4ZOH - chains B and C of the 3 polymer chains in the assembly; structure by X-ray diffraction, 2.20 A resolution.

[Chain B]
Name: Putative oxidoreductase FAD-binding subunit
From: Sulfolobus tokodaii (strain DSM 16993 / JCM 10545 / NBRC 100140 / 7)
UniProt: Q974U9 (Q974U9_SULTO); residue numbers follow UniProt; this construct covers 1-278
Chain sequence (278 residues; each row starts with the number of its first residue):
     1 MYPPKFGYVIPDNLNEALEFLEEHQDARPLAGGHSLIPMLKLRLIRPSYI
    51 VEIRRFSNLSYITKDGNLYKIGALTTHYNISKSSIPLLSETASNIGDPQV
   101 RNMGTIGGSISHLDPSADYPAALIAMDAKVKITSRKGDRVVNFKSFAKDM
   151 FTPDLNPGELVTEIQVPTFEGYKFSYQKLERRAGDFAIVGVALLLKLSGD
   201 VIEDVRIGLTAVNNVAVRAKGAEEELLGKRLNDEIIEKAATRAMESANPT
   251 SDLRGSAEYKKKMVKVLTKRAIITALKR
Disordered / not traced: 252-254, 278
Ligand contacts: FAD (flavin-adenine dinucleotide): R28, P29, L30, A31, G32, G33, H34, S35, L36, P38, I53, A73, H77, N94, I95, G96, D97, V100, G104, T105, G107, G108, S109, S111, H112, A117, D118, L155, E159, L160, V161, K178, G184, D185, F186

[Chain C]
Name: Putative oxidoreductase iron-sulfur subunit
From: Sulfolobus tokodaii (strain DSM 16993 / JCM 10545 / NBRC 100140 / 7)
UniProt: Q974V0 (Q974V0_SULTO); numbering as in UniProt (aligned over 1-168)
Chain sequence (168 residues; numbered 1 to 168; the number before each row is that of its first residue):
     1 MKIINSDQKVKITLKINGEKYETEVEPRRLLVHVLRELGFTGVHIGCDTS
    51 NCGACTVIMNGKSVKSCTVLAVEADGAEILTVEGLAKDGKLHPIQEAFWE
   101 NHALQCGYCTPGMIMEAYWLLREKPNPTEEEIREGISGNLCRCTGYQNIV
   151 KAIKAAAEKLSQTPYQHQ
Disordered / not traced: 162-168
Metal / ion sites: 2Fe-2S cluster Fe site 1: C47, C52, C55, C67; 2Fe-2S cluster Fe site 2: C106, C109, C141, C143
Ligand contacts:
  - FAD (flavin-adenine dinucleotide): T49, S50, N51
  - 2Fe-2S cluster (FES), molecule 1: H44, I45, G46, C47, S50, N51, C52, G53, A54, C55, K65, C67
  - 2Fe-2S cluster (FES), molecule 2: L104, Q105, C106, G107, Y108, C109, T110, C141, R142, C143, T144
  - pterin cytosine dinucleotide (MCN): Q105, C106, C143

[Interface between chain B and chain C]
Residue-residue contacts (72; chain B residue first):
  M1(B) - L30(C)
  M1(B) - H33(C)
  M1(B) - I45(C)  hydrophobic
  M1(B) - C47(C)
  M1(B) - D48(C)
  Y2(B) - H33(C)
  P3(B) - R28(C)  hydrogen bond (backbone-side chain)
  P4(B) - R28(C)
  K5(B) - R28(C)
  F6(B) - S6(C)
  F6(B) - P27(C)
  F6(B) - R28(C)
  F6(B) - L70(C)  hydrophobic
  G7(B) - I4(C)
  G7(B) - S6(C)
  Y8(B) - K2(C)
  Y8(B) - I3(C)
  Y8(B) - I4(C)  hydrogen bond (backbone-backbone)
  Y8(B) - P27(C)  hydrophobic
  Y8(B) - L70(C)  hydrophobic
  Y8(B) - V72(C)
  Y8(B) - E73(C)
  V9(B) - M1(C)  hydrophobic
  V9(B) - K2(C)
  I10(B) - M1(C)
  I10(B) - K2(C)  hydrogen bond (backbone-backbone)
  P11(B) - M1(C)  hydrophobic
  D12(B) - M1(C)  hydrogen bond (side chain-backbone)
  E16(B) - M1(C)  hydrogen bond (side chain-backbone)
  F20(B) - M1(C)  hydrophobic
  F20(B) - I3(C)  hydrophobic
  L30(B) - E73(C)
  G33(B) - T68(C)
  H34(B) - T68(C)
  I37(B) - L30(C)  hydrophobic
  I37(B) - T68(C)
  I37(B) - L70(C)  hydrophobic
  I37(B) - E73(C)
  P38(B) - S50(C)
  P38(B) - T68(C)
  K41(B) - L30(C)
  K41(B) - D48(C)  hydrogen bond (side chain-backbone)
  K41(B) - C67(C)  hydrogen bond (side chain-backbone)
  R43(B) - R28(C)
  Y49(B) - I3(C)  hydrophobic
  Y49(B) - N5(C)  hydrogen bond
  E52(B) - E73(C)
  R54(B) - E73(C)  salt bridge
  R55(B) - E73(C)  hydrogen bond (side chain-backbone)
  R55(B) - D75(C)  hydrogen bond (side chain-backbone)
  Y78(B) - K62(C)
  Y78(B) - E123(C)  hydrogen bond
  D97(B) - K65(C)  salt bridge
  D97(B) - G138(C)
  P98(B) - E116(C)
  P98(B) - W119(C)  hydrophobic
  P98(B) - E134(C)
  P98(B) - G135(C)
  Q99(B) - T56(C)  hydrogen bond
  Q99(B) - S63(C)
  Q99(B) - V64(C)
  Q99(B) - K65(C)
  Q99(B) - E116(C)
  Q99(B) - N139(C)  hydrogen bond
  N102(B) - K62(C)  hydrogen bond
  N102(B) - S63(C)  hydrogen bond (side chain-backbone)
  N102(B) - W119(C)
  M103(B) - V64(C)  hydrophobic
  M103(B) - V69(C)  hydrophobic
  M103(B) - E73(C)
  A183(B) - E134(C)
  A183(B) - S137(C)
Interface residues without a listed pair, chain B (36 interface residues in all): A31, G32, K82, R182
Interface residues without a listed pair, chain C (36 interface residues in all): E26, L140

[Overview]
Chain B and chain C each contribute 36 residues to their interface; the contacts include 15 hydrogen bonds and
2 salt bridges. Among the polar pairs are R54(B)-E73(C), D97(B)-K65(C) and P3(B)-R28(C). Flavin-adenine
dinucleotide is bound between chain B and chain C.
Chain B is Putative oxidoreductase FAD-binding subunit and chain C is Putative oxidoreductase iron-sulfur
subunit, both from Sulfolobus tokodaii (strain DSM 16993 / JCM 10545 / NBRC 100140 / 7); the structure,
Crystal structure of glyceraldehyde oxidoreductase, was determined by X-ray diffraction.
